7OJS - chains C and I of the 4 polymer chains in the assembly; structure by X-ray diffraction, 4.20 A resolution (low resolution: residue-level contacts below are approximate; hydrogen-bond / salt-bridge calls are withheld).

Chain C:
Molecule: Phosphoglucosamine mutase
Organism: Bacillus subtilis (strain 168)
Notes: EC 5.4.2.10
Reference sequence: O34824 (GLMM_BACSU); numbering as in UniProt (aligned over 1-369)
Sequence (369 residues; each row starts with the number of its first residue):
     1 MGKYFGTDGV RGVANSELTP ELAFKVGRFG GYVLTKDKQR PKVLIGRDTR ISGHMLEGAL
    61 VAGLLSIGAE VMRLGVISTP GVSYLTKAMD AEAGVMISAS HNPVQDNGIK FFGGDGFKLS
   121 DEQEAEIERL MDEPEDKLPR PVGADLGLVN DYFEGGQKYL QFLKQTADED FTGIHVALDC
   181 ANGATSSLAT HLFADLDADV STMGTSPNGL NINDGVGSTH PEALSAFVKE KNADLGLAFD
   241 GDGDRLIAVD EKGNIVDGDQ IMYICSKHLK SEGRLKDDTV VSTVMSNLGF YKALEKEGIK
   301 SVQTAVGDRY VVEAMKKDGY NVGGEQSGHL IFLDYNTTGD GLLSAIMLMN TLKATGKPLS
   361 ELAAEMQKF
Disordered / not traced: 1
Curated features (UniProtKB/Swiss-Prot):
  - active site: S100 (Phosphoserine intermediate)
  - binding site (Mg(2+)): S100, D240, D242, D244
  - modified residue: S100 (Phosphoserine)
From the paper describing this entry:
  - catalytic residues: S100 (citing earlier work)
  - mutagenesis - D151A/E154A, D195A: unchanged binding to Cyclic di-AMP synthase CdaA (chain I)

Chain I:
Molecule: Cyclic di-AMP synthase CdaA
Organism: Bacillus subtilis (strain 168)
Notes: EC 2.7.7.85
Reference sequence: Q45589 (CDAA_BACSU); numbering as in UniProt (aligned over 107-273)
Sequence (167 residues; row label = number of the first residue in the row):
   107 EAQQKTIEAI TKAINYMAKR RIGALLTIER DTGMGDYIET GIPLNAKVSS ELLINIFIPN
   167 TPLHDGAVIM KNNEIAAAAC YLPLSESPFI SKELGTRHRA AVGISEVTDS LTIIVSEETG
   227 GVSVAKNGDL HRELTEEALK EMLEAEFKKN TRDTSSNRWY WRGKKNG
Disordered / not traced: 253-273
From the paper describing this entry:
  - mutagenesis - R126A: decreased catalytic activity
  - catalytic residues: D171 to A173, R203 to R205 (citing earlier work)

How chain C and chain I interact:
Contacting residue pairs - 5 pairs, chain C then chain I:
  E154(C) with Y187(I)
  Q157(C) with T146(I); Y187(I)
  K164(C) with D142(I)
  D195(C) with E145(I)
From the paper, about this interface:
  - hot spots on chain I (mutagenesis) - R126A: abolished binding to Phosphoglucosamine mutase (chain C)

Summary:
The chain C/chain I interface involves 4 residues from each chain. Curated annotation (UniProt) lists
active-site residue S100(C) and 4 Mg2+-binding residues on chain C. The paper reports catalytic residues
S100(C) and D171(I) among others; R126A of chain I reduces catalytic activity; 3 substitutions were tested in
all.
Here chain C is Phosphoglucosamine mutase and chain I is Cyclic di-AMP synthase CdaA, both from Bacillus
subtilis (strain 168). Entry 7OJS (Complex structure 2 of the Bacillus subtilis CdaA c-di-AMP cyclase domain
(CdaACD) and the phosphoglucomutase GlmM ...) was determined by X-ray diffraction (same publication as 7OLH
and 7OML).
